9B0X - chains E and J of the 28 polymer chains in the assembly; structure by electron microscopy, 2.60 A resolution.

# Chain E
Protein: ATP synthase subunit beta
Organism: Artemia franciscana
Sequence (524 residues; row label = number of the first residue in the row; numbers below 1 keep their minus sign (Met-43 is residue -43)):
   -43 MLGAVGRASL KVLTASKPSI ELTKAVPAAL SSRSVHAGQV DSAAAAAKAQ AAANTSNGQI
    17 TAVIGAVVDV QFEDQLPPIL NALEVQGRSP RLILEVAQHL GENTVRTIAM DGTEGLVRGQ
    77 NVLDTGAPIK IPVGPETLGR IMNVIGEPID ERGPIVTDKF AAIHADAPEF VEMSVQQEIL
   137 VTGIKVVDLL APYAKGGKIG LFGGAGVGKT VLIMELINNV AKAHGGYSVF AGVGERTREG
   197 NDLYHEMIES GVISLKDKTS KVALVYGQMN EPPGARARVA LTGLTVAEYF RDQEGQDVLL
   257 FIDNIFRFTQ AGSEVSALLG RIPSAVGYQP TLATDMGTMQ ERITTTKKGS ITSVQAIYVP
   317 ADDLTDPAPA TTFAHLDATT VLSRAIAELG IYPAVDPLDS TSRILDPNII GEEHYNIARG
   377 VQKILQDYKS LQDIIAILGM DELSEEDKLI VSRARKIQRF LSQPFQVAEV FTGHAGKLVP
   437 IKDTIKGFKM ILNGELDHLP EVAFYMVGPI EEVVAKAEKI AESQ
Not modelled in the structure: -43 to 11

# Chain J
Protein: ATP synthase inhibitory factor 1, IF1
Organism: Artemia franciscana
Sequence (105 residues; numbered -16 to 88; the number before each row is that of its first residue; numbers below 1 keep their minus sign (Met-16 is residue -16)):
   -16 MARLLLRRGF FSSHIRMSSD QLGELGTGAG KGGGGGGSVR AAGGSFGRRE AAEEERYFRQ
    44 KEREQLAALK NHHEEEIDHH KKEIERLQRE IDRHKGKIRK LKHDD
Not modelled in the structure: -16 to 3, 46-88

# Chain E / chain J interface
Residue-residue contacts (41; chain E residue first):
  Arg340(E) with Gly13(J)
  Ala341(E) with Ala12(J), hydrophobic; Gly17(J); Gly18(J)
  Glu344(E) with Gly11(J); Gly13(J), hydrogen bond (side chain-backbone); Lys14(J); Gly15(J), hydrogen bond (side chain-backbone); Gly16(J), hydrogen bond (side chain-backbone)
  Leu345(E) with Leu8(J), hydrophobic; Gly17(J)
  Tyr384(E) with Glu37(J), hydrogen bond
  Lys385(E) with Gly19(J); Gly20(J)
  Gln388(E) with Gly19(J); Gly20(J), hydrogen bond (side chain-backbone); Arg23(J); Glu33(J)
  Asp389(E) with Ser21(J), hydrogen bond; Val22(J)
  Ile391(E) with Glu33(J)
  Ala392(E) with Val22(J), hydrophobic; Phe29(J); Arg32(J); Glu33(J)
  Ile393(E) with Phe29(J), hydrophobic
  Gly395(E) with Glu36(J)
  Met396(E) with Glu36(J); Glu37(J); Tyr40(J), hydrophobic
  Lys404(E) with Tyr40(J)
  Val407(E) with Glu37(J); Phe41(J), hydrophobic
  Ser408(E) with Phe41(J)
  Arg411(E) with Glu37(J), salt bridge; Glu38(J), salt bridge; Phe41(J)
  Pro456(E) with Glu45(J)
  Glu457(E) with Phe41(J); Glu45(J), hydrogen bond (backbone-side chain)
  Val458(E) with Glu45(J)
Also at the interface, not in a pair above, chain E (22 interface residues in all): Asp397, Arg415

# In short
22 residues of chain E face 23 of chain J across their interface, with 7 hydrogen bonds and 2 salt bridges.
Polar contacts include Arg411(E)-Glu37(J), Arg411(E)-Glu38(J) and Glu344(E)-Gly13(J).
Chain E is ATP synthase subunit beta and chain J is ATP synthase inhibitory factor 1, IF1, both from Artemia
franciscana; the structure, Artemia franciscana ATP synthase state 2 (composite structure), pH 7.0, was
determined by electron microscopy together with 9B3J and 9BPG from the same study.
